Entry 6VRY (X-ray diffraction, 1.40 A resolution); this record covers chains G and H of the 3 polymer chains in the assembly.

Chain G:
Molecule: SIV V2 peptide
UniProtKB: P08810 (ENV_SIVM2); residues 158-172 here correspond to UniProt positions 171-185 (UniProt number = residue number + 13)
Chain sequence (16 residues; numbered 158 to 173; the number before each row is that of its first residue):
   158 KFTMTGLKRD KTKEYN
Unresolved in the structure: 158-162
Differences from the reference sequence: expression tag (173)

Chain H:
Molecule: NCI09 heavy chain
From: Macaca mulatta
Chain sequence (236 residues; numbered 1 to 225 plus 11 insertion-coded residues; the number before each row is that of its first residue; a row labelled like 82A-82C holds insertion residues (82A, then the next letters in order)):
     1 QVQLQESGPG LVKPSETLSL TCAVSGGSIS DYYYW
   35A N
    36 WIRQFPGKGL EWIGNIY
   52A G
    53 KSASTYYNPS LKSRVSISKD TSKNQFFLKL
82A-82C SSV
    83 TAADTAVYYC AREYCIGS
100A-100F TCYPIL
   101 DSWGQGAVVT VSSASTKGPS VFPLAPSSKS TSGGTAALGC LVKDYFPEPV TVSWNSGALT
   161 SGVHTFPAVL QSSGLYSLSS VVTVPSSSLG TQTYICNVNH KPSNTKVDKR VEPKSCDKGL
   221 EVLFQ
Unresolved in the structure: 215-225
Cystine bridges: Cys22-Cys92, Cys97-Cys100B, Cys140-Cys196

Chain G / chain H interface:
Residue-residue contacts - 34 pairs, chain G then chain H:
  Leu164(G) with Tyr100C(H); Pro100D(H), hydrophobic
  Lys165(G) with Cys100B(H); Tyr100C(H)
  Arg166(G) with Tyr32(H), hydrogen bond (side chain-backbone); Tyr33(H); Tyr34(H); Tyr52(H); Glu95(H), salt bridge; Ser100(H); Thr100A(H); Cys100B(H), hydrogen bond (backbone-backbone)
  Asp167(G) with Ser100(H)
  Lys168(G) with Tyr32(H); Tyr33(H), hydrogen bond; Tyr52(H); Cys97(H); Gly99(H); Ser100(H), hydrogen bond (backbone-backbone); Cys100B(H)
  Thr169(G) with Tyr32(H); Tyr52(H)
  Lys170(G) with Tyr52(H)
  Glu171(G) with Tyr34(H); Tyr52(H); Ser54(H), hydrogen bond; Ser56(H)
  Tyr172(G) with Tyr34(H), hydrogen bond (backbone-side chain); Tyr58(H), hydrogen bond (backbone-side chain); Glu95(H), hydrogen bond; Cys100B(H); Tyr100C(H); Pro100D(H)
  Asn173(G) with Tyr58(H), hydrogen bond (backbone-side chain)

In short:
10 residues of chain G and 15 residues of chain H are in contact, with 9 hydrogen bonds and 1 salt bridge.
Polar pairs include Arg166(G)-Glu95(H), Arg166(G)-Tyr32(H) and Lys168(G)-Tyr33(H).
Chain G is SIV V2 peptide and chain H is NCI09 heavy chain (Macaca mulatta); the structure, Structure of NCI09
fab in complex with SIV V2 peptide, was determined by X-ray diffraction.
